PDB entry 9NR7 | electron microscopy, 4.18 A resolution (low resolution: residue-level contacts below are approximate; hydrogen-bond / salt-bridge calls are withheld) | chains D and H of the 8 polymer chains in the assembly

Chain D:
Protein: Isoform 2 of Glutamate receptor 4
From: Rattus norvegicus
Reference sequence: P19493 (GRIA4_RAT), isoform P19493-2; residues 397-820 here correspond to UniProt positions 417-840 (UniProt number = residue number + 20)
Amino-acid sequence (424 residues; row label = number of the first residue in the row):
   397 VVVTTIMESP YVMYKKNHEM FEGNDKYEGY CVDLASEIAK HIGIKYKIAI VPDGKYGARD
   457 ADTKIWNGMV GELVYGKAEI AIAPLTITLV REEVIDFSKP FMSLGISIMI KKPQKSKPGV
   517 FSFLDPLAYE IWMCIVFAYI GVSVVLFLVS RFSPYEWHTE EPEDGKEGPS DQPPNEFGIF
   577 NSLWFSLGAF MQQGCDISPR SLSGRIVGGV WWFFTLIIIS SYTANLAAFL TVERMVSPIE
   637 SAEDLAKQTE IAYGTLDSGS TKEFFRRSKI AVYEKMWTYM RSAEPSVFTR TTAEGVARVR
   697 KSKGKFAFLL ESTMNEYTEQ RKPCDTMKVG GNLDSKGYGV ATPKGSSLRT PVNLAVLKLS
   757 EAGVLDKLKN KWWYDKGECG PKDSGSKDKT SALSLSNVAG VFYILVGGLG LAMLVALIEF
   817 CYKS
Unresolved in the structure: 548-571, 820
Cystine bridges: Cys-720/Cys-775
Curated features (UniProtKB/Swiss-Prot):
  - binding site (L-glutamate): Pro-480, Thr-482, Arg-487, Ser-656, Thr-657, Glu-707
  - lipidation (S-palmitoyl cysteine): Cys-591, Cys-817

Chain H:
Protein: Voltage-dependent calcium channel gamma-2 subunit
From: Rattus norvegicus
Reference sequence: Q71RJ2 (CCG2_RAT); residue numbers follow UniProt; this construct covers 5-208
Amino-acid sequence (204 residues; numbered 5 to 208; the number before each row is that of its first residue):
     5 DRGVQMLLTT VGAFAAFSLM TIAVGTDYWL YSRGVCKTKS VSENETSKKN EEVMTHSGLW
    65 RTCCLEGNFK GLCKQIDHFP EDADYEADTA EYFLRAVRAS SIFPILSVIL LFMGGLCIAA
   125 SEFYKTRHNI ILSAGIFFVS AGLSNIIGII VYISANAGDP SKSDSKKNSY SYGWSFYFGA
   185 LSFIIAEMVG VLAVHMFIDR HKQL
Unresolved in the structure: 5, 41-54, 83-92, 166-173
Cystine bridges: Cys-40/Cys-68, Cys-67/Cys-77
Curated features (UniProtKB/Swiss-Prot):
  - glycosylation: Asn-48 (N-linked (GlcNAc...) asparagine)

How chain D and chain H interact:
Pairs across the interface (12):
  Gln-510(D) with Ser-165(H)
  Lys-511(D) with Ser-165(H)
  Ser-790(D) with Ala-161(H)
  Leu-791(D) with Ile-154(H); Ile-157(H); Ser-158(H)
  Phe-798(D) with Ile-154(H)
  Tyr-799(D) with Ile-151(H); Val-155(H)
  Val-802(D) with Leu-147(H); Ile-151(H)
  Met-809(D) with Ile-140(H)
Interface residues without a listed pair, chain D (9 interface residues in all): Leu-805

Overview:
Chain D and chain H each contribute 9 residues to their interface. From UniProt: 6 L-glutamate-binding
residues on chain D.
Here chain D is Isoform 2 of Glutamate receptor 4 and chain H is Voltage-dependent calcium channel gamma-2
subunit, both from Rattus norvegicus. Entry 9NR7 (The structure of GluA1/A4 LBD-TMD in Noelin-AMPAR complex)
was determined by electron microscopy (same publication as 9NR9 and 9NRA).
